Entry 8HO3 (electron microscopy, 2.90 A resolution); this record covers chains B and C of the 13 polymer chains in the assembly.

# Chain B (and C)
Protein: Major head protein
From: Escherichia phage DT57C
Notes: chain C of this document is another copy of the same molecule, construct and numbering; everything in this record applies to it too
Reference sequence: A0A0A7RSM1 (A0A0A7RSM1_9CAUD); residues 1-458 here = UniProt positions 1-458
Chain sequence (458 residues; each row starts with the number of its first residue):
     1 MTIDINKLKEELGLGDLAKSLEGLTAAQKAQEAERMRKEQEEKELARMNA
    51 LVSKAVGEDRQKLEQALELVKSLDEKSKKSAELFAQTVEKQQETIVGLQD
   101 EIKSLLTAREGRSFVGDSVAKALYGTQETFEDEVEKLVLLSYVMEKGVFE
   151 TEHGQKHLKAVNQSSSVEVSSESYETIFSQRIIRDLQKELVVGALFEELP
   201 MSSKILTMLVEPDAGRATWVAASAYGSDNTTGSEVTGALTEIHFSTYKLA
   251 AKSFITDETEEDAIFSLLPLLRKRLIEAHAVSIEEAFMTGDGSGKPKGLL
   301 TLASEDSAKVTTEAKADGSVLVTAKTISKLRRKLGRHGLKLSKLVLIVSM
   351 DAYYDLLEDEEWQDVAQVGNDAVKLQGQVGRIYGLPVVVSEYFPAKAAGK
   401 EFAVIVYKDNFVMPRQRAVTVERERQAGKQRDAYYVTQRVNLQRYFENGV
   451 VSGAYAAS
Disordered / not traced: 1-161, 458

# How chain B and chain C interact
Contacting residue pairs (120; chain B residue first):
  Glu-172(B) with Lys-204(C), salt bridge
  Glu-175(B) with Ser-203(C), hydrogen bond (backbone-side chain); Lys-204(C), salt bridge; Ile-205(C), hydrogen bond (backbone-backbone)
  Thr-176(B) with Ser-203(C); Ile-205(C); Thr-207(C)
  Ile-177(B) with Ser-203(C); Ile-205(C), hydrogen bond (backbone-backbone); Leu-206(C); Thr-207(C), hydrogen bond (backbone-backbone)
  Phe-178(B) with Thr-207(C)
  Ser-179(B) with Thr-207(C), hydrogen bond (side chain-backbone); Met-208(C); Leu-209(C)
  Gln-180(B) with Leu-209(C)
  Arg-181(B) with Met-208(C); Leu-209(C), hydrogen bond (backbone-backbone)
  Ile-182(B) with Leu-209(C); Glu-211(C)
  Ile-183(B) with Met-208(C), hydrophobic; Leu-209(C), hydrogen bond (backbone-backbone); Val-210(C); Glu-211(C), hydrogen bond (backbone-backbone); Ile-242(C), hydrophobic; Phe-446(C), hydrophobic
  Arg-184(B) with Glu-211(C); Pro-212(C), hydrogen bond (side chain-backbone); Asp-213(C); Ala-214(C); Phe-446(C)
  Asp-185(B) with His-337(C); Phe-446(C); Asn-448(C)
  Leu-186(B) with Arg-336(C), hydrogen bond (backbone-side chain); His-337(C); Tyr-407(C)
  Lys-188(B) with Arg-336(C)
  Tyr-247(B) with Trp-219(C), hydrophobic
  Lys-248(B) with Thr-218(C); Trp-219(C); Val-220(C), hydrogen bond (backbone-backbone); Thr-230(C)
  Leu-249(B) with Ala-217(C), hydrophobic; Thr-218(C); Trp-219(C), hydrophobic
  Ala-250(B) with Ala-217(C); Thr-218(C), hydrogen bond (backbone-backbone); Val-220(C), hydrophobic; Thr-230(C); Thr-231(C); Gly-232(C)
  Ala-251(B) with Ala-217(C), hydrophobic; Thr-231(C); Ser-233(C)
  Lys-252(B) with Thr-231(C), hydrogen bond; Gly-232(C), hydrogen bond (side chain-backbone); Ser-233(C), hydrogen bond (backbone-backbone); Glu-234(C); Val-235(C), hydrogen bond (backbone-backbone)
  Ser-253(B) with Glu-234(C); Val-235(C)
  Phe-254(B) with Glu-234(C), hydrogen bond (backbone-side chain)
  Phe-265(B) with Leu-239(C), hydrophobic
  Leu-270(B) with Leu-239(C), hydrophobic
  Lys-273(B) with Glu-211(C), salt bridge
  Arg-274(B) with Pro-212(C); Asp-213(C), hydrogen bond (side chain-backbone); Thr-236(C), hydrogen bond (side chain-backbone); Gly-237(C)
  Leu-275(B) with Val-235(C), hydrophobic
  Glu-277(B) with Ala-214(C); Gly-215(C)
  Ala-278(B) with Gly-215(C); Arg-216(C); Ala-217(C)
  His-279(B) with Ala-217(C)
  Val-281(B) with Gly-215(C); Arg-216(C)
  Ser-282(B) with Ala-217(C)
  Ala-286(B) with Trp-219(C)
  Gly-294(B) with Trp-219(C)
  Lys-295(B) with Trp-219(C)
  Pro-296(B) with Trp-219(C), hydrophobic
  Met-350(B) with Gly-335(C); Arg-336(C); Leu-339(C), hydrophobic
  Asp-351(B) with Arg-332(C), salt bridge
  Tyr-354(B) with Arg-331(C); Arg-332(C); Gly-335(C), hydrogen bond (side chain-backbone); Gly-338(C); Leu-339(C), hydrogen bond (side chain-backbone)
  Asp-355(B) with Arg-332(C), salt bridge
  Leu-357(B) with Arg-331(C)
  Glu-358(B) with Lys-325(C); Lys-329(C); Arg-332(C), salt bridge
  Gln-363(B) with Lys-325(C), hydrogen bond; Tyr-383(C), hydrogen bond
  Asp-364(B) with Gln-367(C)
  Val-365(B) with Ala-366(C); Gln-367(C), hydrogen bond (backbone-backbone); Gly-369(C)
  Ala-366(B) with Ala-366(C), hydrogen bond (backbone-backbone)
  Val-373(B) with Tyr-383(C), hydrophobic
  Lys-374(B) with Glu-361(C), salt bridge; Trp-362(C); Val-368(C); Tyr-383(C), hydrogen bond (backbone-backbone)
  Leu-375(B) with Val-368(C), hydrophobic; Asp-371(C)
  Gln-376(B) with Leu-341(C); Gly-384(C)
  Gly-377(B) with Arg-331(C), hydrogen bond (backbone-side chain); Tyr-383(C)
  Gln-378(B) with Leu-339(C)
  Glu-391(B) with Arg-336(C), salt bridge
  Tyr-435(B) with Thr-231(C)
  Arg-439(B) with Tyr-225(C), hydrogen bond
Also at the interface, not in a pair above, chain B (62 interface residues in all): Gln-187, Leu-267, Ile-283, Tyr-353, Glu-360, Val-389, Val-440
Also at the interface, not in a pair above, chain C (53 interface residues in all): Ser-202, Tyr-445

# Overview
Chain B and chain C form an interface of 62 and 53 residues respectively; the contacts include 28 hydrogen
bonds and 8 salt bridges. Among the polar pairs are Glu-172(B)/Lys-204(C), Glu-175(B)/Lys-204(C) and
Lys-273(B)/Glu-211(C).
Both chains are Major head protein (Escherichia phage DT57C). Entry 8HO3 (Capsid of DT57C bacteriophage in the
full state) was determined by electron microscopy (same publication as 8HQK, 8HQO, 8HQZ, 8HRE and 8HRG).
